Entry 6CYY (X-ray diffraction, 2.51 A resolution); this record covers chains A and B.

[Chain A (and B)]
Name: HTH-type transcriptional regulator PrpR
From: Mycobacterium tuberculosis
Notes: chain B of this document is another copy of the same molecule, construct and numbering; everything in this record applies to it too
UniProtKB: O06581 (PRPR_MYCTU); residue numbers follow UniProt; this construct covers 81-486
Amino-acid sequence (429 residues; each row starts with the number of its first residue):
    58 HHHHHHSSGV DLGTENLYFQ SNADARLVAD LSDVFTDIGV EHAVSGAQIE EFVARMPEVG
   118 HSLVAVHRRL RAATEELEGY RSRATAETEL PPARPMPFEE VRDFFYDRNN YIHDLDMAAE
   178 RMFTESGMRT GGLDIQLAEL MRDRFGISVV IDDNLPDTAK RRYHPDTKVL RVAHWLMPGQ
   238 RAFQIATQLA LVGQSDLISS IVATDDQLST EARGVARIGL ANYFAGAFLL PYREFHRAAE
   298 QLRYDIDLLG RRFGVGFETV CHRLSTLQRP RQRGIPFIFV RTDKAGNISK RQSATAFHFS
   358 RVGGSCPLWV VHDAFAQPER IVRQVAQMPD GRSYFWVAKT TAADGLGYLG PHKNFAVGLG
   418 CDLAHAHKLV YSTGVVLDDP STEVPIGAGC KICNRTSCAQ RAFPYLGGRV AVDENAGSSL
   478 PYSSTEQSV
Not modelled in the structure: 58-151, 482-486
Differences from the reference sequence: expression tag (58-80)
Metal / ion sites: 4Fe-4S cluster Fe: Cys-363, Cys-447, Cys-450, Cys-455
Residues lining bound ligands:
  - coenzyme A (COA), molecule 1: Phe-155, Val-158, Arg-159, Phe-162, Lys-217, Gln-237, Phe-240, Val-272, Ile-275, Gly-276, Asn-279, Tyr-280, Gly-283, Gly-313, Glu-315, Thr-316, His-319, Arg-338, Ser-346, Lys-347, Arg-348
  - coenzyme A (COA), molecule 2: Ser-475, Pro-478, Tyr-479
  - 4Fe-4S cluster (SF4): Cys-363, Pro-364, Leu-365, Pro-442, Ile-443, Gly-444, Ala-445, Gly-446, Cys-447, Cys-450, Arg-452, Cys-455, Gln-457, Arg-458
From the paper describing this entry:
  - 4Fe-4S cluster coordination: Cys-363, Cys-450
  - binding site for coenzyme A: Phe-155, Phe-240, His-319
  - mutagenesis - F240A, F240A/H319A, H319A, C363A, C450A: abolished signaling in response to propionate
  - specificity-determining residues: Phe-155 (from molecular simulation)
  - mutagenesis - F155H: decreased signaling in response to propionate
  - mutagenesis - F155A: abolished signaling
  - mutagenesis - F155W, F155Y: unchanged signaling

[How chain A and chain B interact]
Residue-residue contacts (97):
  Met-153(A) with Lys-448(B); Leu-463(B), hydrophobic
  Phe-155(A) with Lys-448(B); Phe-460(B), hydrophobic; Pro-461(B), hydrophobic; Tyr-479(B)
  Thr-215(A) with Ser-475(B); Ser-476(B), hydrogen bond (backbone-backbone)
  Ala-216(A) with Gly-474(B)
  Lys-217(A) with Gly-474(B), hydrogen bond (backbone-backbone); Ser-475(B)
  Arg-218(A) with Glu-471(B), hydrogen bond (side chain-backbone); Ala-473(B); Gly-474(B), hydrogen bond (backbone-backbone)
  Arg-219(A) with Asn-472(B)
  Tyr-220(A) with Asn-472(B), hydrogen bond (backbone-backbone)
  Pro-222(A) with Asn-472(B)
  Gln-241(A) with Gly-474(B)
  Gln-245(A) with Glu-471(B), hydrogen bond (side chain-backbone); Asn-472(B), hydrogen bond
  Leu-248(A) with Glu-471(B)
  Val-272(A) with Val-467(B), hydrophobic
  Arg-274(A) with Glu-471(B), salt bridge
  Ile-275(A) with Val-469(B), hydrophobic
  Asp-340(A) with Pro-364(B); Gln-457(B); Ala-459(B)
  Lys-341(A) with Pro-364(B); His-369(B); Asp-370(B), salt bridge
  Ala-342(A) with Ala-342(B); Gly-343(B); Ser-362(B); Cys-363(B); Pro-364(B); His-369(B)
  Gly-343(A) with Ala-342(B)
  Asn-344(A) with Ser-362(B), hydrogen bond (side chain-backbone); Ala-459(B); Phe-460(B)
  Ile-345(A) with Phe-460(B)
  Ser-346(A) with Ala-459(B)
  Ser-362(A) with Ala-342(B); Asn-344(B), hydrogen bond (backbone-side chain)
  Cys-363(A) with Ala-342(B)
  Pro-364(A) with Asp-340(B); Lys-341(B); Ala-342(B); Asn-344(B)
  His-369(A) with Lys-341(B); Ala-342(B)
  Asp-370(A) with Lys-341(B), salt bridge
  Phe-372(A) with Ala-373(B)
  Ala-373(A) with Phe-372(B)
  His-409(A) with Gln-457(B)
  Lys-410(A) with Ala-456(B), hydrogen bond (side chain-backbone); Gln-457(B); Ser-476(B), hydrogen bond (side chain-backbone); Pro-478(B)
  Asn-411(A) with Gln-457(B), hydrogen bond (backbone-side chain)
  Phe-412(A) with Gln-457(B)
  Lys-448(A) with Met-153(B); Phe-155(B); Glu-156(B), salt bridge
  Ala-456(A) with Lys-410(B)
  Gln-457(A) with Asp-340(B); His-409(B); Lys-410(B); Asn-411(B), hydrogen bond (side chain-backbone); Phe-412(B)
  Ala-459(A) with Asp-340(B); Ser-346(B)
  Phe-460(A) with Phe-155(B), hydrophobic; Asn-344(B); Ile-345(B)
  Pro-461(A) with Phe-155(B)
  Leu-463(A) with Met-153(B), hydrophobic
  Arg-466(A) with Glu-268(B), salt bridge
  Val-469(A) with Ile-275(B), hydrophobic
  Asp-470(A) with Ile-275(B)
  Glu-471(A) with Arg-218(B), hydrogen bond (backbone-side chain); Gln-245(B); Leu-248(B); Arg-274(B), salt bridge
  Asn-472(A) with Arg-219(B); Tyr-220(B), hydrogen bond (backbone-backbone); Gln-245(B)
  Ala-473(A) with Arg-218(B)
  Gly-474(A) with Ala-216(B); Lys-217(B), hydrogen bond (backbone-backbone); Arg-218(B), hydrogen bond (backbone-backbone)
  Ser-475(A) with Thr-215(B); Lys-217(B)
  Ser-476(A) with Thr-215(B), hydrogen bond (backbone-backbone); Lys-410(B)
  Leu-477(A) with Thr-215(B)
  Tyr-479(A) with Phe-155(B)
Interface residues without a listed pair, chain A (56 interface residues in all): Pro-154, Glu-156, Gly-271, Leu-365, Pro-478
Interface residues without a listed pair, chain B (58 interface residues in all): Pro-222, Trp-232, Gln-241, Gly-271, Leu-365, Pro-408, Arg-458, Asp-470, Leu-477

[Summary]
56 residues of chain A and 58 residues of chain B are in contact; the contacts include 18 hydrogen bonds and 6
salt bridges. Polar pairs include Arg-274(A)/Glu-471(B), Lys-341(A)/Asp-370(B) and Lys-448(A)/Glu-156(B). From
the paper: a binding site for coenzyme A at Phe-155(A), Phe-240(A) and His-319(A); F240A, F240A/H319A and
H319A of chain A, among others, abolish signaling in response to propionate; 9 substitutions were tested in
all.
Chain A and chain B are both HTH-type transcriptional regulator PrpR (Mycobacterium tuberculosis); the
structure, Mycobacterium tuberculosis transcriptional regulator, was determined by X-ray diffraction together
with 6CYJ, 6CZ6 and 6D2S from the same study.
